Entry 9D6L (electron microscopy, 3.10 A resolution); this record covers chains B and A of the 3 polymer chains in the assembly.

[Chain B]
Name: Protein transport protein Sec61 subunit gamma
Source organism: Homo sapiens
UniProt: P60059 (SC61G_HUMAN); residues 1-68 here = UniProt positions 1-68
Sequence (68 residues; each row starts with the number of its first residue):
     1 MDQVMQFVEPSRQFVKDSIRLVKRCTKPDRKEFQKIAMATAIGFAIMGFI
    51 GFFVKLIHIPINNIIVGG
Disordered / not traced: 1-5, 67-68
Swiss-Prot annotation at these positions:
  - modified residue: Met1 (N-acetylmethionine), Ser18 (Phosphoserine)

[Chain A]
Name: Protein transport protein Sec61 subunit alpha isoform 1
Source organism: Homo sapiens
UniProt: P61619 (S61A1_HUMAN); numbering as in UniProt (aligned over 1-476)
Sequence (476 residues; numbered 1 to 476; the number before each row is that of its first residue):
     1 MAIKFLEVIKPFCVILPEIQKPERKIQFKEKVLWTAITLFIFLVCCQIPL
    51 FGIMSSDSADPFYWMRVILASNRGTLMELGISPIVTSGLIMQLLAGAKII
   101 EVGDTPKDRALFNGAQKLFGMIITIGQSIVYVMTGMYGDPSEMGAGICLL
   151 ITIQLFVAGLIVLLLDELLQKGYGLGSGISLFIATNICETIVWKAFSPTT
   201 VNTGRGMEFEGAIIALFHLLATRTDKVRALREAFYRQNLPNLMNLIATIF
   251 VFAVVIYFQGFRYELPIRSTKVRGQIGIYPIKLFYTSNIPIILQSALVSN
   301 LYVISQMLSARFSGNLLVSLLGTWSDTSSGGPARAYPVGGLCYYLSPPES
   351 FGSVLEDPVHAVVYIVFMLGSCAFFSKTWIEVSGSSPRDIAKQFKDQGMV
   401 INGKRETSIYRELKKIIPTAAAFGGLCIGALSVLADFLGAIGSGTGILLA
   451 VTIIYQYFEIFVKEQSEVGSMGALLF
Disordered / not traced: 1-5, 102-106, 326-334, 468-476
Differences from the reference sequence: conflict Tyr263 (Val in P61619), Pro387 (Ala in P61619), Arg388 (Lys in P61619), Ile390 (Val in P61619), Asp396 (Glu in P61619), Gly398 (Gln in P61619), Lys414 (Asn in P61619), Lys415 (Arg in P61619), Ile416 (Tyr in P61619); engineered mutation Glu264 (Asp in P61619), Arg268 (Lys in P61619), Thr270 (Ala in P61619), Lys271 (Arg in P61619), Val272 (Tyr in P61619), Ile276 (Tyr in P61619), Gly277 (Asn in P61619), Ile278 (Thr in P61619), Phe394 (Leu in P61619), Ile401 (Met in P61619), Asn402 (Arg in P61619), Lys404 (His in P61619), Ile409 (Met in P61619), Tyr410 (Val in P61619), Arg411 (His in P61619)
Swiss-Prot annotation at these positions:
  - natural variant: Val67 (V67G: In ADTKD5), Val85 (V85D: In CVID15), Gln92 (Q92R: In SCN11), Thr185 (T185A: In ADTKD5), Glu381 to Phe476 (deletion: In CVID15)
  - mutagenesis: Tyr344 (Y344H: Reduces cotranslational translocation of APLN precursor/preproapelin)
Small-molecule neighbours: A1A2B (4-{(3S)-9-(cyclohexylmethyl)-5-[(3R,5R)-4-(3-fluoro-5-methoxyphenyl)-3,5-dimethylpiperazine-1-sulfonyl]-3-methyl-1,5,9-triazacyclododecane-1-sulfonyl}-N,N-dimethylaniline): Pro61, Phe62, Met65, Ile68, Leu69, Ile81, Ser82, Val85, Thr86, Leu89, Ile90, Gln127, Val130, Tyr131, Thr134, Ile179, Ile183, Ile292, Ala296, Asn300, Val303, Ile304, Met307, Leu308

[Interface between chain B and chain A]
Pairs across the interface (63):
  Phe14(B) with Ala422(A), hydrophobic; Leu426(A), hydrophobic
  Asp17(B) with Thr419(A)
  Ser18(B) with Thr419(A); Phe423(A)
  Leu21(B) with Tyr263(A), hydrophobic; Leu283(A), hydrophobic; Ile416(A), hydrophobic; Ala420(A), hydrophobic
  Val22(B) with Phe423(A), hydrophobic
  Arg24(B) with Tyr263(A), hydrogen bond
  Cys25(B) with Arg262(A)
  Thr26(B) with Gly260(A); Phe261(A); Arg262(A), hydrogen bond (backbone-backbone); Glu264(A), hydrogen bond
  Lys27(B) with Tyr257(A); Phe261(A)
  Pro28(B) with Tyr257(A); Gly260(A); Phe261(A)
  Glu32(B) with Arg262(A), salt bridge
  Phe33(B) with Ala253(A); Ile256(A), hydrophobic; Tyr257(A)
  Ile36(B) with Ile256(A), hydrophobic; Tyr455(A), hydrophobic
  Ala39(B) with Phe458(A), hydrophobic
  Thr40(B) with Ile256(A); Ile454(A)
  Phe44(B) with Cys188(A), hydrophobic; Ile191(A), hydrophobic; Val192(A), hydrophobic; Ile454(A)
  Met47(B) with Ala184(A), hydrophobic; Thr185(A), hydrogen bond; Ile454(A), hydrophobic
  Gly48(B) with Cys188(A); Glu189(A); Val192(A)
  Phe49(B) with Val192(A), hydrophobic; Phe196(A), hydrophobic
  Ile50(B) with Leu43(A), hydrophobic
  Gly51(B) with Leu43(A); Glu189(A)
  Phe52(B) with Glu189(A); Val192(A), hydrophobic; Trp193(A), hydrophobic; Phe196(A)
  Val54(B) with Leu43(A); Val44(A); Gln47(A)
  Lys55(B) with Gln47(A); Glu189(A); Trp193(A)
  Leu56(B) with Trp193(A), hydrophobic; Pro198(A), hydrophobic
  His58(B) with Val44(A); Gln47(A)
  Ile59(B) with Trp193(A), hydrophobic
  Asn62(B) with Gln47(A), hydrogen bond (side chain-backbone); Pro49(A)
  Val66(B) with Pro49(A), hydrophobic
Other interface residues (no listed pair), chain B (33 interface residues in all): Lys35, Ala37, Gly43, Ile65
Other interface residues (no listed pair), chain A (36 interface residues in all): Leu39, Phe40, Ile48, Leu181, Phe252

[Summary]
33 residues of chain B face 36 of chain A across their interface, with 5 hydrogen bonds and 1 salt bridge.
Among the polar pairs are Glu32(B)-Arg262(A), Arg24(B)-Tyr263(A) and Thr26(B)-Glu264(A). Chain A binds
compound A1A2B. From UniProt: one mutagenesis site on chain A.
Here chain B is Protein transport protein Sec61 subunit gamma and chain A is Protein transport protein Sec61
subunit alpha isoform 1, both from Homo sapiens. Entry 9D6L (Human Sec61 complex inhibited by KZR-261) was
determined by electron microscopy, deposited together with 9HZ5.
